3PDU - chains A and B of the 4 polymer chains in the assembly; structure by X-ray diffraction, 1.89 A resolution.

[Chain A (and B)]
Name: 3-hydroxyisobutyrate dehydrogenase family protein
Source organism: Geobacter sulfurreducens
Notes: chain B of this document is another copy of the same molecule, construct and numbering; everything in this record applies to it too
UniProtKB: Q74DE4 (Q74DE4_GEOSL); numbering as in UniProt (aligned over 1-286)
Chain sequence (287 residues; numbered 1 to 287; the number before each row is that of its first residue):
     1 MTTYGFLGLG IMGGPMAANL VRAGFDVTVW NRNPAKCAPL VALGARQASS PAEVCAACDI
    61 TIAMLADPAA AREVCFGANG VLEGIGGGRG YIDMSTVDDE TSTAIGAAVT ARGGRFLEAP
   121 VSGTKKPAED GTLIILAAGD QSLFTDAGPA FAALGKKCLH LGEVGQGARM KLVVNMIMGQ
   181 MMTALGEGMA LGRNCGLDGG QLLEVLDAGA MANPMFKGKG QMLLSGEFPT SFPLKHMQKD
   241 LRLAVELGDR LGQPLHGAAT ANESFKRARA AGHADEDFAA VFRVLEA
Sequence notes: expression tag (287)
Ligand contacts: NADP (NAP; NADP nicotinamide-adenine-dinucleotide phosphate): Gly-8, Leu-9, Gly-10, Ile-11, Met-12, Gly-13, Trp-30, Asn-31, Arg-32, Asn-33, Lys-36, Met-64, Leu-65, Ala-66, Asp-67, Ala-70, Glu-73, Val-74, Ser-95, Thr-96, Val-121, Gly-123, Thr-124, Lys-125, Lys-171, Ser-231, Phe-232, Pro-233, Lys-235, His-236, Lys-239, Asp-240

[Chain A / chain B interface]
Pairs across the interface (31; chain A residue first):
  Gln-238(A) with Asp-249(B), hydrogen bond
  Arg-242(A) with Asp-249(B), salt bridge
  Val-245(A) with Glu-263(B); Lys-266(B), hydrogen bond (backbone-side chain)
  Glu-246(A) with Glu-246(B)
  Asp-249(A) with Gln-238(B), hydrogen bond; Arg-242(B), salt bridge; Lys-266(B)
  Gly-252(A) with Ala-270(B)
  Pro-254(A) with Glu-263(B); Lys-266(B); Arg-267(B)
  Leu-255(A) with Glu-263(B), hydrogen bond (backbone-side chain)
  His-256(A) with Thr-260(B); Glu-263(B); Ser-264(B); Arg-267(B), hydrogen bond
  Ala-259(A) with Glu-263(B)
  Thr-260(A) with His-256(B)
  Glu-263(A) with Val-245(B); Pro-254(B); Leu-255(B), hydrogen bond (side chain-backbone); His-256(B); Ala-259(B)
  Ser-264(A) with His-256(B)
  Lys-266(A) with Val-245(B), hydrogen bond (side chain-backbone); Asp-249(B); Pro-254(B)
  Arg-267(A) with Pro-254(B); His-256(B), hydrogen bond
  Ala-270(A) with Gly-252(B)
Other interface residues (no listed pair), chain A (17 interface residues in all): Gln-253
Other interface residues (no listed pair), chain B (17 interface residues in all): Gln-253

[Summary]
The chain A/chain B interface involves 17 residues from each chain, with 8 hydrogen bonds and 2 salt bridges.
Polar pairs include Arg-242(A)/Asp-249(B), Gln-238(A)/Asp-249(B) and Val-245(A)/Lys-266(B). Bound to chain A:
NADP.
Both chains are 3-hydroxyisobutyrate dehydrogenase family protein (Geobacter sulfurreducens). Entry 3PDU
(Crystal structure of gamma-hydroxybutyrate dehydrogenase from Geobacter sulfurreducens in complex with NADP+)
was determined by X-ray diffraction (same publication as 3PEF).
